Entry 1ZM4 (X-ray diffraction, 2.90 A resolution); this record covers chains A and B.

Chain A:
Name: Elongation factor 2
Source organism: Saccharomyces cerevisiae
UniProtKB: P32324 (EF2_YEAST); residues 1-842 here = UniProt positions 1-842
Sequence (842 residues; row label = number of the first residue in the row):
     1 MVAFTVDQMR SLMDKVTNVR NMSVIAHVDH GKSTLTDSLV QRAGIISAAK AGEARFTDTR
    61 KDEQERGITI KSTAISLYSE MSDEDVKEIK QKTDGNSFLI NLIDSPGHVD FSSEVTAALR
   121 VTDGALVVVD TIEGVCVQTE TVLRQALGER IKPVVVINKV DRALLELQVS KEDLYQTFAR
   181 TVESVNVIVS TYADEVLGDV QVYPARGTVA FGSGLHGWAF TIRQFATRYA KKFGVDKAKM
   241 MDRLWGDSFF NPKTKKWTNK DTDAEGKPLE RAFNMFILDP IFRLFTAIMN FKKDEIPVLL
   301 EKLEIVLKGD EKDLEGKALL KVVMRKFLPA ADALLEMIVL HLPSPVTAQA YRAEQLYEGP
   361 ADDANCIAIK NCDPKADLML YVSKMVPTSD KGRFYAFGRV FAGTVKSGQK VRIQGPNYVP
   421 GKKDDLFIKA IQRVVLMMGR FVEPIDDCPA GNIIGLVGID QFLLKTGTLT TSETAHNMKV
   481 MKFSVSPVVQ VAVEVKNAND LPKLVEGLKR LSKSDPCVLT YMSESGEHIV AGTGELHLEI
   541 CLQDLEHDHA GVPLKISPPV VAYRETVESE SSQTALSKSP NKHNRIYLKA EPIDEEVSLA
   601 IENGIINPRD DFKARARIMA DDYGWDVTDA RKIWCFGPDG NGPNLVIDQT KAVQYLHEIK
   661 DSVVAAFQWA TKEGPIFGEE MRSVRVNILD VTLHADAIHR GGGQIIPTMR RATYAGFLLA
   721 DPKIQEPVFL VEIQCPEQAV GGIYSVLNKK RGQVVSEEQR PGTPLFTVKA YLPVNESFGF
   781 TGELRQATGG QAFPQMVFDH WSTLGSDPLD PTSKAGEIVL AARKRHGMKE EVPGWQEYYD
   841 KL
Unresolved in the structure: 1, 49-66
Modified residues: His699 ({3-[4-(2-amino-2-carboxy-ethyl)-1H-imidazol-2-yl]-1-carbamoyl-propyl}-trimethyl-ammonium; DDE)
Sequence notes: modified residue (699)
Curated features (UniProtKB/Swiss-Prot):
  - binding site (GTP): Ala26 to Ser33, Asn158 to Asp161, Ser213 to Leu215
  - modified residue: Lys509 (N6,N6,N6-trimethyllysine), Ser579 (Phosphoserine), Lys613 (N6,N6-dimethyllysine), Thr713 (Phosphothreonine), Thr763 (Phosphothreonine)
  - cross-link: Lys841 (Glycyl lysine isopeptide (Lys-Gly) (interchain with G-Cter in ubiquitin))
  - mutagenesis: Arg180 (R180G: Causes resistance to fusidic acid and reduces sensitivity to sordarin), Val187 (V187F: Causes resistance to fusidic acid and reduces sensitivity to sordarin), Gln490 (Q490E: Reduces sensitivity to sordarin), Tyr521 (Y521D/N/S: Reduces sensitivity to fusidic acid and sordarin), Ser523 (S523F/P: Causes resistance to fusidic acid and sordarin), Ile529 (I529T: Reduces sensitivity to sordarin), Pro559 (P559L/R: Causes resistance to fusidic acid and sordarin), Ala562 (A562P: Reduces sensitivity to fusidic acid and causes resistance to sordarin), Pro580 (P580H: Causes impaired ribosomal translocation with an increased rate of -1 programmed ribosomal frameshift read-through during translation), His694 (H694A: Abolished ability to promote translation elongation), Asp696 (D696A: Leads to conditional growth defects, sensitivity to translation inhibitors, and decreased translation), Ile698 (I698A: Leads to conditional growth defects, sensitivity to translation inhibitors, and decreased translation), 4 further mutagenesis entries in UniProt

Chain B:
Name: exotoxin A
Source organism: Pseudomonas aeruginosa
Notes: EC 2.4.2.36; fragment: catalytic domain
Sequence (207 residues; numbered 399 to 605; the number before each row is that of its first residue):
   399 EFLGDGGDVS FSTRGTQNWT VERLLQAHRQ LEERGYVFVG YHGTFLEAAQ SIVFGGVRAR
   459 SQDLDAIWRG FYIAGDPALA YGYAQDQEPD ARGRIRNGAL LRVYVPRSSL PGFYRTSLTL
   519 AAPEAAGEVE RLIGHPLPLR LDAITGPEEE GGRLETILGW PLAERTVVIP SAIPTDPRNV
   579 GGDLDPSSIP DKEQAISALP DYASQPG
Residues lining bound ligands: TAD (beta-methylene-thiazole-4-carboxyamide-adenine dinucleotide): Tyr439, His440, Gly441, Thr442, Phe443, Ala446, Ser449, Ile450, Gly454, Val455, Arg456, Arg458, Phe469, Tyr470, Ile471, Ala472, Ala478, Tyr481, Glu553, Trp558

How chain A and chain B interact:
Residue-residue contacts (26; chain A residue first):
  Glu524(A) with Thr411(B)
  Ser525(A) with Arg412(B), hydrogen bond (backbone-side chain)
  Glu527(A) with Arg412(B), salt bridge
  Pro580(A) with Gln483(B)
  Trp669(A) with Arg490(B); Gly491(B); Arg492(B)
  Gly702(A) with Pro487(B)
  Gly703(A) with Gln483(B); Gln485(B); Pro487(B); Ile493(B)
  Ile706(A) with Pro487(B), hydrophobic; Gly491(B); Ile493(B), hydrophobic
  Pro707(A) with Gln483(B); Val578(B)
  Arg711(A) with Asn577(B); Val578(B); Gly579(B), hydrogen bond (side chain-backbone); Gly580(B)
  Met828(A) with Arg576(B)
  Glu837(A) with Asn577(B), hydrogen bond (backbone-side chain)
  Tyr838(A) with Arg576(B), hydrogen bond (side chain-backbone); Asn577(B)
  Lys841(A) with Asp581(B)
Also at the interface, not in a pair above, chain A (19 interface residues in all): Ser523, Gly526, Ala665, Tyr714, His826
Also at the interface, not in a pair above, chain B (16 interface residues in all): Glu486

Summary:
Chain A and chain B form an interface of 19 and 16 residues respectively; the contacts include 4 hydrogen
bonds and 1 salt bridge. Among the polar pairs are Glu527(A)-Arg412(B), Ser525(A)-Arg412(B) and
Arg711(A)-Gly579(B). Chain B binds compound TAD.
Chain A is Elongation factor 2 (Saccharomyces cerevisiae) and chain B is exotoxin A (Pseudomonas aeruginosa);
the structure, Structure of the eEF2-ETA-bTAD complex, was determined by X-ray diffraction, deposited together
with 1ZM2, 1ZM3 and 1ZM9.
